8YQW - chains A and D of the 9 polymer chains in the assembly; structure by electron microscopy, 2.68 A resolution.

[Chain A]
Protein: DNA-directed RNA polymerase subunit
Source organism: African swine fever virus
Notes: EC 2.7.7.6
UniProt: A0A3S7XUW7 (A0A3S7XUW7_ASF); residue numbers follow UniProt; this construct covers 1-1450
Amino-acid sequence (1450 residues; each row starts with the number of its first residue):
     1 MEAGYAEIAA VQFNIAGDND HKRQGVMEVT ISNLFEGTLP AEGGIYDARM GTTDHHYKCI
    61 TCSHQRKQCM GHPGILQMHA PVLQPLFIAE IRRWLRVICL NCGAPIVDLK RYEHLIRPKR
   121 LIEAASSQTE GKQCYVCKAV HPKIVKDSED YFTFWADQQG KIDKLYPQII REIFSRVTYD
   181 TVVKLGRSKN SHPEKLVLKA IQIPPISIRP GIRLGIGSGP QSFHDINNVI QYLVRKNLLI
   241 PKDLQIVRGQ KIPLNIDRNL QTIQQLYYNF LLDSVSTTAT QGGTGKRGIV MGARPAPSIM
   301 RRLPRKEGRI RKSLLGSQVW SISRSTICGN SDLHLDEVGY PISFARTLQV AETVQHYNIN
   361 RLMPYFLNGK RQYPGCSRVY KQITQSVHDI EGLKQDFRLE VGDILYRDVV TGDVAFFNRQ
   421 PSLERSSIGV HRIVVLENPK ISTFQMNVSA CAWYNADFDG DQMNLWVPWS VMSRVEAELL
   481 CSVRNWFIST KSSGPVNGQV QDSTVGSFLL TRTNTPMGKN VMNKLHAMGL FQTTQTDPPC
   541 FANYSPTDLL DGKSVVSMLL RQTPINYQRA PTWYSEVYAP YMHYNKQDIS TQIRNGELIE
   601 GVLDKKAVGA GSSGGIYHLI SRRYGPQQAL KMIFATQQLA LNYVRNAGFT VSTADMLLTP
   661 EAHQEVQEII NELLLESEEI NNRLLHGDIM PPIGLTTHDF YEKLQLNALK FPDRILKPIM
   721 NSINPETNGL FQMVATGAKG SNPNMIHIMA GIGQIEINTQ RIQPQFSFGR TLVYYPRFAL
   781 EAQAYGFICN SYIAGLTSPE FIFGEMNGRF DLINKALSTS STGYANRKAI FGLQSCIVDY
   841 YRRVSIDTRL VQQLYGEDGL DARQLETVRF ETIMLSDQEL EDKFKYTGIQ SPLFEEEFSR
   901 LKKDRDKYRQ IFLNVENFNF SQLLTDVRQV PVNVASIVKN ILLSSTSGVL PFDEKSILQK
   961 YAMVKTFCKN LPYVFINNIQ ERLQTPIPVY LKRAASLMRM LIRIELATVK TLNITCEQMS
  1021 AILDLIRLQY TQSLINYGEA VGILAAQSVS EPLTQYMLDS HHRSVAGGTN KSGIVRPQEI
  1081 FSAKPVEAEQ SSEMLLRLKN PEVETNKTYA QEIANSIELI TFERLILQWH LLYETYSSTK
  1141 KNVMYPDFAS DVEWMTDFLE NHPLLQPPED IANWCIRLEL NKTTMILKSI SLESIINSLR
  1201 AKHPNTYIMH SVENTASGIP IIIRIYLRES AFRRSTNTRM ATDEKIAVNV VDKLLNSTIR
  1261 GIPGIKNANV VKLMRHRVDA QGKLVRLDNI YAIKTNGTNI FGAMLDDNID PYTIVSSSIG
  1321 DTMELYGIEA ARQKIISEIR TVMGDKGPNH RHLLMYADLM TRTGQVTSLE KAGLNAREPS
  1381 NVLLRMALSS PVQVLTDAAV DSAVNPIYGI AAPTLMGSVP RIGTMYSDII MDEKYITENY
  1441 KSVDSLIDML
Disordered / not traced: 1, 212-224, 276-296, 1443-1450
Ion coordination: Zn2+ site 1: C59, C62, C69, H72; Zn2+ site 2: C99, C102, C134, C137; Mg2+: D459, D461

[Chain D]
Protein: DNA-directed RNA polymerase RPB5 homolog
Source organism: African swine fever virus
UniProt: A0A0A1E0C1 (A0A0A1E0C1_ASF); residues 1-205 here = UniProt positions 1-205
Amino-acid sequence (205 residues; each row starts with the number of its first residue):
     1 MAMQKLFTYI YEFIEYRKMV LLEEKVPYDK FVQMVLNTGF FRINAETLNH GIVSVFIFGA
    61 NGKYVHHGGD MRTLLTNTLN EKKHYEELIL IVDKPVLSKK NILDIIVEQR AANPTIVINI
   121 YPYHLFCINI PKVSAIPKHK LITQEEAQEF LGREYLQPQD LMQISASDPP VVWLGGRPGD
   181 FVQIERPSET AMHAVVIRFI TKSKI

[Interface between chain A and chain D]
Contacting residue pairs (95; chain A residue first):
  Y841(A) - R153(D)  hydrogen bond (side chain-backbone)
  Y841(A) - E154(D)
  Y841(A) - Y155(D)
  R843(A) - E154(D)  salt bridge
  R843(A) - L156(D)
  T848(A) - D160(D)  hydrogen bond
  R849(A) - D160(D)
  L850(A) - L156(D)  hydrophobic
  L850(A) - D160(D)  hydrogen bond (backbone-backbone)
  L850(A) - L161(D)  hydrophobic
  L850(A) - M162(D)
  V851(A) - M162(D)
  Q853(A) - F150(D)
  Q853(A) - E154(D)
  G856(A) - T190(D)  hydrogen bond (backbone-side chain)
  E857(A) - R186(D)  salt bridge
  E857(A) - S188(D)  hydrogen bond
  E857(A) - T190(D)
  E857(A) - A191(D)
  E857(A) - A194(D)
  D858(A) - T190(D)
  Y908(A) - M192(D)  hydrophobic
  I911(A) - M192(D)
  I911(A) - H193(D)
  F912(A) - S188(D)
  F912(A) - M192(D)  hydrophobic
  N914(A) - S134(D)
  V915(A) - P187(D)  hydrophobic
  V915(A) - E189(D)
  N917(A) - S134(D)
  F918(A) - S134(D)
  F918(A) - A135(D)  hydrophobic
  R928(A) - E189(D)  hydrogen bond (side chain-backbone)
  P988(A) - R153(D)
  V989(A) - Q183(D)
  Y990(A) - R153(D)
  Y990(A) - E154(D)  hydrogen bond
  Y990(A) - V195(D)
  R993(A) - E185(D)  salt bridge
  R993(A) - A191(D)
  R993(A) - H193(D)
  R993(A) - V195(D)
  S996(A) - A191(D)
  S996(A) - M192(D)
  S996(A) - H193(D)  hydrogen bond
  L997(A) - T190(D)
  L997(A) - M192(D)  hydrophobic
  F1301(A) - H124(D)
  F1301(A) - C127(D)  hydrophobic
  M1304(A) - I128(D)  hydrophobic
  L1305(A) - M1(D)
  L1305(A) - A2(D)  hydrophobic
  L1305(A) - K5(D)
  D1307(A) - M1(D)
  D1307(A) - K5(D)  salt bridge
  P1311(A) - I128(D)
  Y1312(A) - Y9(D)
  Y1312(A) - I128(D)  hydrophobic
  Y1312(A) - N129(D)
  Y1312(A) - K132(D)
  Y1312(A) - V133(D)
  Y1312(A) - S134(D)  hydrogen bond (backbone-side chain)
  T1313(A) - S134(D)
  E1324(A) - H124(D)  salt bridge
  L1325(A) - I130(D)
  L1325(A) - P169(D)
  Y1326(A) - V133(D)  hydrophobic
  Y1326(A) - I136(D)
  Y1326(A) - P169(D)
  Y1326(A) - P170(D)
  G1327(A) - D168(D)
  G1327(A) - P169(D)
  I1328(A) - I164(D)  hydrophobic
  I1328(A) - D168(D)  hydrogen bond (backbone-side chain)
  E1329(A) - P137(D)
  E1329(A) - H139(D)
  E1329(A) - I184(D)
  E1329(A) - R186(D)  salt bridge
  E1329(A) - R198(D)  salt bridge
  A1330(A) - A135(D)
  R1332(A) - R186(D)
  Q1333(A) - P187(D)  hydrogen bond (side chain-backbone)
  R1340(A) - E189(D)  salt bridge
  H1350(A) - E189(D)  salt bridge
  H1350(A) - T190(D)
  D1358(A) - R186(D)  salt bridge
  T1361(A) - R198(D)  hydrogen bond (backbone-side chain)
  R1362(A) - D160(D)  hydrogen bond (side chain-backbone)
  R1362(A) - L161(D)  hydrogen bond (side chain-backbone)
  R1362(A) - M162(D)
  R1362(A) - Q163(D)  hydrogen bond (backbone-backbone)
  R1362(A) - R198(D)
  T1363(A) - Q163(D)
  G1364(A) - Q163(D)  hydrogen bond (backbone-backbone)
  G1364(A) - R198(D)
Interface residues without a listed pair, chain A (56 interface residues in all): Q852, Q922, I976, A994, M1000, M1323, R1351, L1354, Q1365
Interface residues without a listed pair, chain D (48 interface residues in all): K94, Y123, Q159, S165, V196

[Summary]
56 residues of chain A and 48 residues of chain D are in contact, with 16 hydrogen bonds and 10 salt bridges.
Among the polar pairs are R843(A)-E154(D), E857(A)-R186(D) and R993(A)-E185(D). C59(A), C62(A), C69(A) and
H72(A) coordinate Zn2+ site 1.
Here chain A is DNA-directed RNA polymerase subunit and chain D is DNA-directed RNA polymerase RPB5 homolog,
both from African swine fever virus. Entry 8YQW (ASFV RNA polymerase-M1249L complex3) was determined by
electron microscopy (same publication as 8YQT, 8YQU, 8YQV, 8YQX, 8YQY and 8YQZ).
